Entry 1UZD (X-ray diffraction, 2.40 A resolution); this record covers chains I and K of the 16 polymer chains in the assembly.

[Chain I]
Molecule: Ribulose bisphosphate carboxylase small chain 1, chloroplastic, Ribulose bisphosphate carboxylase small chain 2, chloroplastic
Source organism: Chlamydomonas reinhardtii
Notes: EC 4.1.1.39
UniProtKB: chimeric construct of P00873, Q43832: residues 1-45 from P00873 (RBS1_CHLRE) positions 46-90 (UniProt number = residue number + 45); residues 46-64 from Q43832 positions 103-121 (UniProt number = residue number + 57); residues 65-134 from P00873 (RBS1_CHLRE) positions 116-185 (UniProt number = residue number + 51)
Amino-acid sequence (134 residues; numbered 1 to 134; the number before each row is that of its first residue):
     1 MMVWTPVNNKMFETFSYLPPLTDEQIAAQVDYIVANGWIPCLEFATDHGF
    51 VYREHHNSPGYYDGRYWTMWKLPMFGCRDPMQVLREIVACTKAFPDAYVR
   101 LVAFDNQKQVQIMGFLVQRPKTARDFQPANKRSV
Disordered / not traced: 122-126

[Chain K]
Molecule: Ribulose bisphosphate carboxylase large chain
Source organism: Chlamydomonas reinhardtii
Notes: EC 4.1.1.39
UniProtKB: A0A218N8A3 (A0A218N8A3_CHLRE); residues 1-475 here = UniProt positions 1-475
Amino-acid sequence (475 residues; each row starts with the number of its first residue):
     1 MVPQTETKAGAGFKAGVKDYRLTYYTPDYVVRDTDILAAFRMTPQPGVPP
    51 EECGAAVAAESSTGTWTTVWTDGLTSLDRYKGRCYDIEPVPGEDNQYIAY
   101 VAYPIDLFEEGSVTNMFTSIVGNVFGFKALRALRLEDLRIPPAYVKTFVG
   151 PPHGIQVERDKLNKYGRGLLGCTIKPKLGLSAKNYGRAVYECLRGGLDFT
   201 KDDENVNSQPFMRWRDRFLFVAEAIYKAQAETGEVKGHYLNATAGTCEEM
   251 MKRAVCAKELGVPIIMHDYLTGGFTANTSLAIYCRDNGLLLHIHRAMHAV
   301 IDRQRNHGIHFRVLAKALRMSGGDHLHSGTVVGKLEGEREVTLGFVDLMR
   351 DDYVEKDRSRGIYFTQDWCSMPGVMPVASGGIHVWHMPALVEIFGDDACL
   401 QFGGGTLGHPWGNAPGAAANRVALEACTQARNEGRDLAREGGDVIRSACK
   451 WSPELAAACEVWKEIKFEFDTIDKL
Disordered / not traced: 1-6
Cystine bridges: Cys449-Cys459
Modified / non-standard residues: Pro104, Pro151 (4-hydroxyproline; HYP); Lys201 (lysine nz-carboxylic acid; KCX); Cys256, Cys369 (S-methylcysteine; SMC)
Ion coordination: Mg2+: Lys201, Asp203, Glu204 (together with 2-carboxyarabinitol-1,5-diphosphate)
Residues lining bound ligands:
  - 2-carboxyarabinitol-1,5-diphosphate (CAP): Glu60, Thr65, Trp66, Asn123
  - 2-carboxyarabinitol-1,5-diphosphate: Thr173, Lys175, Lys177, Lys201, Asp203, Glu204, His294, Arg295, His298, His327, Gly329, Lys334, Leu335, Ser379, Gly380, Gly381, Gln401, Phe402, Gly403, Gly404

[Chain I / chain K interface]
Pairs across the interface - 34 pairs, chain I then chain K:
  Glu43(I) - Arg187(K)  salt bridge
  His55(I) - Tyr226(K)
  His56(I) - Glu259(K)  hydrogen bond (side chain-backbone)
  His56(I) - Leu260(K)
  Ser58(I) - Leu219(K)
  Pro59(I) - Leu219(K)
  Gly60(I) - Leu219(K)
  Tyr61(I) - Leu219(K)  hydrophobic
  Tyr61(I) - Glu223(K)
  Tyr61(I) - Tyr226(K)
  Tyr62(I) - Glu223(K)
  Asp63(I) - Glu223(K)
  Gly64(I) - Glu223(K)  hydrogen bond (backbone-side chain)
  Arg65(I) - Phe220(K)
  Arg65(I) - Glu223(K)  salt bridge
  Tyr66(I) - Lys183(K)  hydrogen bond (side chain-backbone)
  Tyr66(I) - Gly186(K)
  Tyr66(I) - Arg187(K)  hydrogen bond (side chain-backbone)
  Tyr66(I) - Phe220(K)
  Tyr66(I) - Glu223(K)  hydrogen bond (backbone-side chain)
  Tyr66(I) - Lys227(K)  hydrogen bond (backbone-side chain)
  Trp67(I) - Tyr190(K)
  Thr68(I) - Tyr190(K)  hydrogen bond
  Thr68(I) - Glu191(K)
  Thr68(I) - Arg194(K)
  Met69(I) - Arg187(K)
  Met69(I) - Glu191(K)  hydrogen bond (backbone-side chain)
  Leu72(I) - Pro410(K)
  Leu72(I) - Gly412(K)
  Phe104(I) - Arg187(K)
  Gln109(I) - Gly179(K)
  Gln109(I) - Leu180(K)
  Gln109(I) - Ser181(K)
  Gln109(I) - Asn184(K)
Other interface residues (no listed pair), chain I (20 interface residues in all): Lys71, Gln111
Other interface residues (no listed pair), chain K (24 interface residues in all): Ala182, Ala222, Ala224, Glu231, Trp411

[Overview]
The interface between chain I and chain K involves 20 residues on one side and 24 on the other, with 8
hydrogen bonds and 2 salt bridges. Polar contacts include Glu43(I)-Arg187(K), Arg65(I)-Glu223(K) and
His56(I)-Glu259(K). Chain K binds 2-carboxyarabinitol-1,5-diphosphate.
Chain I is Ribulose bisphosphate carboxylase small chain 1, chloroplastic, Ribulose bisphosphate carboxylase
small chain 2, chloroplastic and chain K is Ribulose bisphosphate carboxylase large chain, both from
Chlamydomonas reinhardtii; the structure, Chlamydomonas,Spinach Chimeric Rubisco, was determined by X-ray
diffraction (same publication as 1UZH).
